1Z11 - chain A; structure by X-ray diffraction, 2.05 A resolution.

Chain A:
Name: cytochrome P450, family 2, subfamily A, polypeptide 6
Source organism: Homo sapiens
Notes: EC 1.14.14.1; fragment: catalytic domain
UniProt: P11509 (CP2A6_HUMAN); residue numbers follow UniProt; this construct covers 29-494
Sequence (476 residues; each row starts with the number of its first residue):
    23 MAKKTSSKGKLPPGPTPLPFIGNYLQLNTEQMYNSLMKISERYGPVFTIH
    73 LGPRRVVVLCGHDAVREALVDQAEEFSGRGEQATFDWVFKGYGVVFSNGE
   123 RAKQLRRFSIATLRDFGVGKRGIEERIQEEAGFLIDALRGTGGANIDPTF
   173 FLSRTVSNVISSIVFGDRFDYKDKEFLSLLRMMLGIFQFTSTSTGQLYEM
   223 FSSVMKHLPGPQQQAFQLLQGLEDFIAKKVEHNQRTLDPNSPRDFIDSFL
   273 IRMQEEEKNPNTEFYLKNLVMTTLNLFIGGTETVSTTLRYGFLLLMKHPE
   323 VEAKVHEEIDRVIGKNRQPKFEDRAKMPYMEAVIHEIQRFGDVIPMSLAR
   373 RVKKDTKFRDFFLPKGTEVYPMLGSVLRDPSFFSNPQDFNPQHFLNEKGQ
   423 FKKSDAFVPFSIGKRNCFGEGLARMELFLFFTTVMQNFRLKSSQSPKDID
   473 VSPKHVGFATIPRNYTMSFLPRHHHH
Not modelled in the structure: 23-29, 497-498
Construct notes: expression tag (495-498)
Bound ions: heme Fe near Cys-439 (its only coordinating residue here)
Residues lining bound ligands:
  - methoxsalen (8MO): Phe-107, Phe-111, Val-117, Phe-118, Phe-209, Leu-296, Asn-297, Ile-300, Gly-301, Thr-305, Ile-366, Leu-370, Phe-480
  - heme (HEM): Arg-101, Val-116, Val-117, Arg-128, Leu-135, Ile-182, Leu-298, Gly-301, Gly-302, Thr-305, Val-306, Thr-309, Gln-360, Ile-366, Ser-369, Leu-370, Arg-372, Leu-395, Pro-431, Phe-432, Ser-433, Ile-434, Arg-437, Asn-438, Cys-439, Phe-440, Gly-441, Leu-444, Ala-445, Leu-449
UniProt features mapped onto this chain:
  - binding site (substrate): Phe-107, Asn-297
  - binding site (heme): Cys-439
  - natural variant: Ser-29 (S29N: In allele CYP2A6*14), Val-110 (V110L: In allele CYP2A6*24), Phe-118 (F118L: In allele CYP2A6*25 and allele CYP2A6*26), Arg-128 (R128L: In allele CYP2A6*26; R128Q: In allele CYP2A6*6), Ser-131 (S131A: In allele CYP2A6*26), Leu-160 (L160H: In allele CYP2A6*2), Lys-194 (K194E: In allele CYP2A6*15), Arg-203 (R203C: In allele CYP2A6*23; R203S: In allele CYP2A6*16), Val-365 (V365M: In allele CYP2A6*17), Asn-418 (N418D: In allele CYP2A6*28), Glu-419 (E419D: In allele CYP2A6*28), Asn-438 (N438Y: In allele CYP2A6*24), 3 further natural variant entries in UniProt
  - mutagenesis: Ile-208 (I208S: Increases phenacetin O-deethylation activity 10 fold; when associated with F-300 and A-301. Increases phenacetin O-deethylation activity 38 fold; when associated with F-300; A-301 and G-369), Ser-213 (S213A: No effect on phenacetin O-deethylation activity), Ile-300 (I300F: Increases phenacetin O-deethylation activity 3 fold. Increases phenacetin O-deethylation activity 8 fold; when associated with A-301. Increases phenacetin O-deethylation activity 10 fold ...), Gly-301 (G301A: Slightly decreases phenacetin O-deethylation activity. Increases phenacetin O-deethylation activity 8 fold; when associated with F-300. Increases phenacetin O-deethylation activity 10 fold ...), Ser-369 (S369G: Increases phenacetin O-deethylation activity 3 fold. Increases phenacetin O-deethylation activity 38 fold; when associated with S-208; F-300 and A-301), Arg-372 (R372H: Increases phenacetin O-deethylation activity 2 fold)

In short:
Chain A binds heme and methoxsalen. Curated annotation (UniProt) lists substrate-binding residues Phe-107 and
Asn-297, heme-binding residue Cys-439 and 6 mutagenesis sites.
Chain A is cytochrome P450, family 2, subfamily A, polypeptide 6 (Homo sapiens); the structure, Crystal
Structure of Human Microsomal P450 2A6 with Methoxsalen Bound, was determined by X-ray diffraction together
with 1Z10 from the same study.
